Entry 8DQX (electron microscopy, 2.10 A resolution); this record covers chains D and E of the 11 polymer chains in the assembly.

# Chain D
Name: Replication factor C subunit 2
Organism: Saccharomyces cerevisiae
Reference sequence: P40348 (RFC2_YEAST); residue numbers follow UniProt; this construct covers 1-353
Amino-acid sequence (353 residues; numbered 1 to 353; the number before each row is that of its first residue):
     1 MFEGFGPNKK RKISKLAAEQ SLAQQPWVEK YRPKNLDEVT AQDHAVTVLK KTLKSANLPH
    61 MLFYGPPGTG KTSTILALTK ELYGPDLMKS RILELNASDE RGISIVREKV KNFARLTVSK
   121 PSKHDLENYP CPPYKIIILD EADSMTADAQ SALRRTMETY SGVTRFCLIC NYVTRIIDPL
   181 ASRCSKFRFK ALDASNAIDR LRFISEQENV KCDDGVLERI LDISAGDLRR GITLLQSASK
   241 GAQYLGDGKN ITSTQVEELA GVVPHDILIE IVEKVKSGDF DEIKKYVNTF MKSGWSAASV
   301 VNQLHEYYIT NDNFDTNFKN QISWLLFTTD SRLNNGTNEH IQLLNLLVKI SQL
Disordered / not traced: 1-21
Ion coordination: Mg2+: T72 (together with ATP-gamma-S)
Ligand contacts:
  - ATP-gamma-S (AGS; phosphothiophosphoric acid-adenylate ester), molecule 1: V28, Y31, R32, P33, E38, V39, T40, Q42, P66, P67, G68, T69, G70, K71, T72, S73, N171, L192, R200, L228, R229, I232
  - ATP-gamma-S (AGS), molecule 2: R154, E158, P179, R183
Swiss-Prot annotation at these positions:
  - binding site (ATP): V28, R32, G65 to S73, N171, R229
  - modified residue: M1 (N-acetylmethionine)

# Chain E
Name: Replication factor C subunit 5
Organism: Saccharomyces cerevisiae
Reference sequence: P38251 (RFC5_YEAST); residues 1-354 here = UniProt positions 1-354
Amino-acid sequence (354 residues; each row starts with the number of its first residue):
     1 MSLWVDKYRP KSLNALSHNE ELTNFLKSLS DQPRDLPHLL LYGPNGTGKK TRCMALLESI
    61 FGPGVYRLKI DVRQFVTASN RKLELNVVSS PYHLEITPSD MGNNDRIVIQ ELLKEVAQME
   121 QVDFQDSKDG LAHRYKCVII NEANSLTKDA QAALRRTMEK YSKNIRLIMV CDSMSPIIAP
   181 IKSRCLLIRC PAPSDSEIST ILSDVVTNER IQLETKDILK RIAQASNGNL RVSLLMLESM
   241 ALNNELALKS SSPIIKPDWI IVIHKLTRKI VKERSVNSLI ECRAVLYDLL AHCIPANIIL
   301 KELTFSLLDV ETLNTTNKSS IIEYSSVFDE RLSLGNKAIF HLEGFIAKVM CCLD
Disordered / not traced: 354
Ligand contacts:
  - ATP-gamma-S (AGS; phosphothiophosphoric acid-adenylate ester): R155, E159, P180, R184
  - GDP (guanosine-5'-diphosphate): V5, Y8, R9, P10, A15, L16, S17, H18, P44, N45, G46, T47, G48, K49, K50, T51, R52, I201, L230, R231, L234
Swiss-Prot annotation at these positions:
  - binding site (ATP): V5, S17, G43 to T51, R231
From the paper describing this entry:
  - binding site for GDP: R52
  - specificity-determining residues: R52
  - conformationally variable residues (loop rearrangement): E120 to Y135

# Chain D / chain E interface
Residue-residue contacts (94; chain D residue first):
  A23(D) - R34(E)
  A23(D) - D35(E)
  Q24(D) - R34(E)
  Q24(D) - K163(E)  hydrogen bond (backbone-side chain)
  Q24(D) - R166(E)  hydrogen bond (backbone-side chain)
  Q25(D) - D35(E)
  Q25(D) - S162(E)  hydrogen bond
  Q25(D) - K163(E)  hydrogen bond
  P26(D) - D35(E)
  P26(D) - L36(E)
  P26(D) - S162(E)
  P26(D) - R166(E)
  E29(D) - E159(E)
  E29(D) - S162(E)
  R32(D) - E159(E)  salt bridge
  T72(D) - R156(E)
  N96(D) - R156(E)
  N96(D) - K160(E)
  A97(D) - Q110(E)  hydrogen bond (backbone-side chain)
  A97(D) - A152(E)
  A97(D) - A153(E)
  S98(D) - Q110(E)  hydrogen bond (backbone-side chain)
  S98(D) - K114(E)  hydrogen bond
  S98(D) - A153(E)
  D99(D) - Q110(E)  hydrogen bond (backbone-side chain)
  D99(D) - K114(E)  salt bridge
  D140(D) - R156(E)
  E141(D) - R155(E)  salt bridge
  E141(D) - R156(E)
  S144(D) - A152(E)
  N171(D) - R155(E)  hydrogen bond
  N171(D) - P180(E)
  D227(D) - S183(E)  hydrogen bond
  R229(D) - E159(E)  salt bridge
  R229(D) - S183(E)  hydrogen bond
  R229(D) - R184(E)
  Q236(D) - D35(E)  hydrogen bond (side chain-backbone)
  Q236(D) - P37(E)
  K240(D) - Q32(E)  hydrogen bond (side chain-backbone)
  K240(D) - D35(E)  salt bridge
  Y244(D) - N24(E)
  Y244(D) - K27(E)
  Y244(D) - S28(E)
  Y244(D) - D31(E)
  E258(D) - R189(E)  salt bridge
  L259(D) - F25(E)  hydrophobic
  F280(D) - L308(E)  hydrophobic
  F280(D) - K318(E)
  F280(D) - S319(E)
  D281(D) - K318(E)  salt bridge
  K284(D) - L308(E)
  N288(D) - N227(E)  hydrogen bond
  M291(D) - P44(E)
  K292(D) - P44(E)
  K292(D) - P191(E)
  K292(D) - A192(E)  hydrogen bond (backbone-backbone)
  K292(D) - N227(E)  hydrogen bond
  S293(D) - R189(E)  hydrogen bond (backbone-side chain)
  S293(D) - P191(E)
  G294(D) - Y42(E)
  G294(D) - R189(E)
  W295(D) - R189(E)
  S296(D) - M174(E)
  R332(D) - E323(E)  salt bridge
  R332(D) - S326(E)  hydrogen bond
  R332(D) - V327(E)
  R332(D) - E330(E)  salt bridge
  L333(D) - S175(E)  hydrogen bond (backbone-side chain)
  N335(D) - E330(E)  hydrogen bond
  N335(D) - S333(E)  hydrogen bond (backbone-side chain)
  N335(D) - L334(E)
  G336(D) - S175(E)
  G336(D) - P176(E)
  T337(D) - S175(E)  hydrogen bond (backbone-side chain)
  T337(D) - D329(E)
  T337(D) - E330(E)
  N338(D) - K301(E)  hydrogen bond
  N338(D) - D329(E)  hydrogen bond (backbone-side chain)
  E339(D) - S173(E)
  H340(D) - K301(E)
  H340(D) - F305(E)
  I341(D) - I322(E)
  I341(D) - S325(E)
  I341(D) - S326(E)
  Q342(D) - S326(E)  hydrogen bond
  Q342(D) - D329(E)  hydrogen bond
  L344(D) - F305(E)  hydrophobic
  N345(D) - I322(E)
  N345(D) - E323(E)  hydrogen bond
  N345(D) - S326(E)
  V348(D) - S319(E)
  K349(D) - E323(E)  salt bridge
  Q352(D) - T315(E)
  Q352(D) - S319(E)  hydrogen bond
Interface residues without a listed pair, chain D (57 interface residues in all): W27, P67, L76, E100, R230, T233, S237, G241, G261, S331
Interface residues without a listed pair, chain E (57 interface residues in all): L29, T157, A179, C185, L186, L187, G228, D309

# In short
Chain D and chain E each contribute 57 residues to their interface; the contacts include 28 hydrogen bonds and
10 salt bridges. Among the polar pairs are R32(D)-E159(E), D99(D)-K114(E) and E141(D)-R155(E). One ATP-gamma-S
molecule is bound between chain D and chain E. From the paper: a binding site for GDP at R52(E); the
specificity determinant R52(E).
Here chain D is Replication factor C subunit 2 and chain E is Replication factor C subunit 5, both from
Saccharomyces cerevisiae. Entry 8DQX (Open state of RFC:PCNA bound to a 3' ss/dsDNA junction) was determined
by electron microscopy, deposited together with 8DQW, 8DQZ, 8DR0, 8DR1, 8DR3, 8DR4 and 3 further entries.
